PDB entry 8C81 | electron microscopy, 3.30 A resolution | chains C and D of the 5 polymer chains in the assembly

== Chain C ==
Protein: Serine palmitoyltransferase 2
From: Saccharomyces cerevisiae
Notes: EC 2.3.1.50
Reference sequence: P40970 (LCB2_YEAST); residues 1-561 here = UniProt positions 1-561
Chain sequence (561 residues; numbered 1 to 561; the number before each row is that of its first residue):
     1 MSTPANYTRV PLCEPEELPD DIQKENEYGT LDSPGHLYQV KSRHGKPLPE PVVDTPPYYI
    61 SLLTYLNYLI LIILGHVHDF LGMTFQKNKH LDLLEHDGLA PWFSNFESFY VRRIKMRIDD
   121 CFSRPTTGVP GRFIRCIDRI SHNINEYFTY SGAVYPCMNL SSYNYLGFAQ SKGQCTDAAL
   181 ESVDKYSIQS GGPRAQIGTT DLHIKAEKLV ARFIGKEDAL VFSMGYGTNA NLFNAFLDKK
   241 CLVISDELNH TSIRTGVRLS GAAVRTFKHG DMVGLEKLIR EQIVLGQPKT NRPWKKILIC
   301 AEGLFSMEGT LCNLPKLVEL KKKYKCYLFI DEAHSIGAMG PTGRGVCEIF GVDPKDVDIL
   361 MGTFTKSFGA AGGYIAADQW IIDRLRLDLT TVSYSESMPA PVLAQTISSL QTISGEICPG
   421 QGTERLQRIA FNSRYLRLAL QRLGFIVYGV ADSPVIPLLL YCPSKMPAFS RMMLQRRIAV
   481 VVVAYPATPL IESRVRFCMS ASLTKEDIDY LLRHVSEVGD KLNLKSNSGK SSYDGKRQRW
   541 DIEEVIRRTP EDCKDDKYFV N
Covalently attached groups: pyridoxal phosphate (PLP) linked to Lys-366
Small-molecule neighbours:
  - pyridoxal phosphate (PLP): Met-224, Gly-225, Tyr-226, His-250, Glu-302, Asp-331, Ala-333, His-334, Thr-363, Thr-365, Gly-372
  - Q7G (2-{[(4-O-alpha-D-glucopyranosyl-alpha-D-glucopyranosyl)oxy]methyl}-4-{[(3beta,9beta,14beta,17beta,25R)-spirost-5-en-3-yl]oxy}butyl 4-O-alpha-D-glucopyranosyl-alpha-D-glucopyranoside): His-76, Val-77, Phe-80, Met-83, Thr-84, Lys-87, Ser-104, Asn-105, Phe-106, Glu-107
  - Z8A (N-[(2S,3S,4R)-1,3,4-trihydroxyoctadecan-2-yl]hexacosanamide): Tyr-65, Tyr-68, Leu-69, Ile-72, Ile-73, His-76, Tyr-110, Tyr-485, Leu-490
UniProt features mapped onto this chain:
  - modified residue: Lys-366 (N6-(pyridoxal phosphate)lysine)
  - mutagenesis: His-334 (H334F: Loss of activity. No effect on interaction with LCB1), Lys-366 (K366T: Loss of activity. No effect on interaction with LCB1)
What the authors report for this chain:
  - binding site for pyridoxal phosphate: Lys-366
  - binding site for Z8A: Tyr-110, Tyr-485
  - catalytic residues: Lys-366 (citing earlier work)
  - mutagenesis - Y485S: increased catalytic activity
  - mutagenesis - Y485S: unchanged growth
  - mutagenesis - Y110S: abolished growth
  - mutagenesis - Y110S: decreased catalytic activity

== Chain D ==
Protein: Serine palmitoyltransferase-regulating protein TSC3
From: Saccharomyces cerevisiae
Reference sequence: Q3E790 (TSC3_YEAST); residue numbers follow UniProt; this construct covers 1-80
Chain sequence (80 residues; each row starts with the number of its first residue):
     1 MTQHKSSMVY IPTTKEAKRR NGKSEGILNT IEEVVEKLYW TYYIHLPFYL MASFDSFFLH
    61 VFFLTIFSLS FFGILKYCFL
Not modelled in the structure: 1-2, 72-80

== How chain C and chain D interact ==
Pairs across the interface (28):
  Glu-25(C) / Lys-5(D)
  Asn-26(C) / Ser-7(D)  hydrogen bond (side chain-backbone)
  Thr-30(C) / Gln-3(D)
  Asn-67(C) / His-45(D)  hydrogen bond (side chain-backbone)
  Asn-67(C) / Pro-47(D)
  Leu-71(C) / Leu-50(D)  hydrophobic
  Leu-74(C) / Met-51(D)  hydrophobic
  His-78(C) / Asp-55(D)  salt bridge
  Ile-114(C) / Leu-50(D)
  Arg-117(C) / Leu-50(D)
  Ile-118(C) / Leu-50(D)  hydrophobic
  Phe-133(C) / Met-8(D)  hydrophobic
  Pro-156(C) / Ser-7(D)
  Ser-464(C) / Ile-44(D)
  Ser-464(C) / Leu-46(D)  hydrogen bond (side chain-backbone)
  Ser-464(C) / Pro-47(D)
  Ser-464(C) / Phe-48(D)
  Lys-465(C) / Ile-44(D)
  Lys-465(C) / His-45(D)
  Arg-471(C) / Tyr-49(D)
  Arg-477(C) / Met-8(D)
  Tyr-510(C) / Tyr-10(D)  hydrophobic
  Tyr-510(C) / Ile-11(D)
  His-514(C) / Ile-11(D)  hydrogen bond (side chain-backbone)
  Glu-517(C) / Thr-13(D)  hydrogen bond
  Glu-517(C) / Thr-14(D)  hydrogen bond (side chain-backbone)
  Leu-522(C) / Ile-44(D)  hydrophobic
  Asn-523(C) / His-45(D)
Also at the interface, not in a pair above, chain C (32 interface residues in all): Leu-18, Ile-22, Leu-63, Ile-70, Met-158, Cys-462, Pro-463, Pro-467, Ala-468, Met-472, Gln-475
Also at the interface, not in a pair above, chain D (22 interface residues in all): Ser-6, Val-9, Pro-12, Lys-15, Trp-40

== Summary ==
Chain C and chain D form an interface of 32 and 22 residues respectively, with 6 hydrogen bonds and 1 salt
bridge. Polar contacts include His-78(C)/Asp-55(D), Asn-26(C)/Ser-7(D) and Asn-67(C)/His-45(D). Bound to chain
C: compound Z8A and compound Q7G. The paper reports the catalytic residue Lys-366(C); Y485S of chain C
increases catalytic activity.
Here chain C is Serine palmitoyltransferase 2 and chain D is Serine palmitoyltransferase-regulating protein
TSC3, both from Saccharomyces cerevisiae. Entry 8C81 (Cryo-EM structure of the yeast SPT-Orm1-Sac1 complex)
was determined by electron microscopy (same publication as 8C80 and 8C82).
